Entry 6IU8 (X-ray diffraction, 2.70 A resolution); this record covers chains A and B.

Chain A (and B):
Molecule: VIT1
Source organism: Eucalyptus grandis
Notes: chain B of this document is another copy of the same molecule, construct and numbering; everything in this record applies to it too
Chain sequence (79 residues; each row starts with the number of its first residue):
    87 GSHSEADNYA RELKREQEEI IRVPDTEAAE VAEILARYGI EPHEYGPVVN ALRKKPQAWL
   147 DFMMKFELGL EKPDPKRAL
Not modelled in the structure: 159-165 (chain B: 161-165)
Metal / ion sites: Zn2+ site 1: Gly87 (shared with 3 residues of chain D); Zn2+ site 2: His89 (shared with 2 residues of chain D); Zn2+ site 3: Glu102, Glu105 (shared with 1 residue of chain D); Co2+ site 1: Glu102, Glu116, Glu153; Zn2+ site 4: Glu113, Glu116 (shared with 1 residue of chain D); Co2+ site 2 near His129 (its only coordinating residue here)

Chain A / chain B interface:
Contacting residue pairs (25):
  Ile120(A) - Phe152(B)  hydrophobic
  Arg123(A) - Lys151(B)
  Tyr124(A) - Leu138(B)
  Tyr124(A) - Ala144(B)
  Tyr124(A) - Asp147(B)
  Tyr124(A) - Phe148(B)
  Tyr124(A) - Lys151(B)
  Tyr124(A) - Phe152(B)  hydrophobic
  Ile126(A) - Val134(B)  hydrophobic
  Glu130(A) - Val134(B)
  Glu130(A) - Ala137(B)
  Val134(A) - Ile126(B)  hydrophobic
  Val134(A) - Glu130(B)
  Val134(A) - Val134(B)  hydrophobic
  Ala137(A) - Glu130(B)
  Leu138(A) - Tyr124(B)
  Lys141(A) - Gly125(B)  hydrogen bond (side chain-backbone)
  Ala144(A) - Tyr124(B)
  Asp147(A) - Tyr124(B)
  Phe148(A) - Tyr124(B)
  Phe148(A) - Phe152(B)  hydrophobic
  Lys151(A) - Tyr124(B)
  Phe152(A) - Tyr124(B)
  Phe152(A) - Lys151(B)  hydrogen bond (backbone-side chain)
  Phe152(A) - Phe152(B)  hydrophobic
Also at the interface, not in a pair above, chain A (18 interface residues in all): Leu121, Gly125, Tyr131, Pro133
Also at the interface, not in a pair above, chain B (15 interface residues in all): Tyr131, Pro133, Lys141

Summary:
18 residues of chain A and 15 residues of chain B are in contact, with 2 hydrogen bonds. Among the polar pairs
are Lys141(A)-Gly125(B) and Phe152(A)-Lys151(B). The Zn2+ site 3 is built by Glu102(A) and Glu105(A).
Glu102(A), Glu116(A) and Glu153(A) form the Co2+ site 1.
Chain A and chain B are both VIT1 (Eucalyptus grandis); the structure, Crystal structure of cytoplasmic metal
binding domain with cobalt ions, was determined by X-ray diffraction together with 6IU4, 6IU5 and 6IU6 from
the same study.
